6K32 - chains A and C of the 9 polymer chains in the assembly; structure by electron microscopy, 3.20 A resolution.

== Chain A ==
Name: RNA-dependent RNA polymerase
Organism: Cypovirus 1
UniProt: D0EZK6 (D0EZK6_CPVBM); residue numbers follow UniProt; this construct covers 5-1212
Chain sequence (1208 residues; row label = number of the first residue in the row):
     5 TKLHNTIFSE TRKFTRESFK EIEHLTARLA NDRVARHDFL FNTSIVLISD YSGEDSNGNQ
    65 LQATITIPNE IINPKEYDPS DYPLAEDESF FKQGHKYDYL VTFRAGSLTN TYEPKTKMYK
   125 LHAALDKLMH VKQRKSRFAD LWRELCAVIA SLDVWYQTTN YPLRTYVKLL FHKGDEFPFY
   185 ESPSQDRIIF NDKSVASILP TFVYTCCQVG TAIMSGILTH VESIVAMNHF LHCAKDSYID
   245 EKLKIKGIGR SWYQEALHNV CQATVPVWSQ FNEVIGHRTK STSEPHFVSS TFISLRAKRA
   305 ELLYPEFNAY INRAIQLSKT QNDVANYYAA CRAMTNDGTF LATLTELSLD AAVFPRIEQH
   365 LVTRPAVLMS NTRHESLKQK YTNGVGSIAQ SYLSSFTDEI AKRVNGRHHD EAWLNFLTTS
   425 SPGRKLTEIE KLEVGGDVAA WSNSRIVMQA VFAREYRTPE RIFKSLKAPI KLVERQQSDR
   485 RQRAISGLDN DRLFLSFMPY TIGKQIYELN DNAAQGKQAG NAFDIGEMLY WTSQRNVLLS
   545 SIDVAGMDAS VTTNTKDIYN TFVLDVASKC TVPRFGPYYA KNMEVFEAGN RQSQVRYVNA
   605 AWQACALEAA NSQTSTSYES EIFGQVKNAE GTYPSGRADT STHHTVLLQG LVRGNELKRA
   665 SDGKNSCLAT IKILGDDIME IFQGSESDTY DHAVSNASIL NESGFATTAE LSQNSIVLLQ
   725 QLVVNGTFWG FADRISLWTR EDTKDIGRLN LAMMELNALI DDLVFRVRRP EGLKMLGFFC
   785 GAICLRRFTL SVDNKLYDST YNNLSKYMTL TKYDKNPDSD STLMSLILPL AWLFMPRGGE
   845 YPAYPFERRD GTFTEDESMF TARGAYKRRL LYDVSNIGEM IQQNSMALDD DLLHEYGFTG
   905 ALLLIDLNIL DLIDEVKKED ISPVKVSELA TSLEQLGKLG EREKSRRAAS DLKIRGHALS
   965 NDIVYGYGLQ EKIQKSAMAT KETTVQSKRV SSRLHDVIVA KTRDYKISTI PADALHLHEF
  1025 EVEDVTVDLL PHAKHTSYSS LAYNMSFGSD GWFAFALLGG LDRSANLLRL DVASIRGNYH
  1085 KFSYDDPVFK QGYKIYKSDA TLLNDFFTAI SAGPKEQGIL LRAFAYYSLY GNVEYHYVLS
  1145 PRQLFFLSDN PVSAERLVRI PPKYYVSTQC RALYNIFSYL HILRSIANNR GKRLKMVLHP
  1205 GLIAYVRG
Ion coordination: Mg2+: Asp-547, Asp-680 (together with UTP)
Small-molecule neighbours:
  - A2M / diphosphate / 7-methylguanosine: Arg-37, Asp-144, Arg-147, Tyr-184, Glu-185, Ser-186, Pro-187, Ser-188, Gln-189, Arg-791, Thr-793, Leu-794, Ser-795, Leu-827, Thr-987
  - UTP (uridine 5'-triphosphate): Arg-479, Gln-481, Arg-484, Arg-485, Arg-487, Asp-547, Val-548, Ala-549, Gly-550, Met-551, Asp-552, Ser-639, Thr-644, Ser-645, His-648, Gly-679, Asp-680

== Chain C ==
Name: VP1
Organism: Cypovirus 1
UniProt: D3JWE6 (D3JWE6_CPVBM); numbering as in UniProt (aligned over 114-1333)
Chain sequence (1220 residues; numbered 114 to 1333; the number before each row is that of its first residue):
   114 VQSRTDVFNE QFANEALHPM TKVIFNGLDV NTEVQPLSDD FKQISDPKGY LTYSVKYEDQ
   174 FTKKDKLRAS EADDRIVGPT VNLFKYGAAV VNIDLNRDFF DTATGIDLTK GIPLVQDLLV
   234 PIGVTAGAEQ SAEYVSGLLM VLFKVMTDNR LVIVGETTTP MSNTLSTVVN NVLRTTYHNN
   294 VGVNPALLRD FTQVNWLNRD ITNMLQQAGT KYGLGLTETR LDYVRLVKTI VGHALNIDHF
   354 AASVLNINLR ALMEANVTAD DRIKALQAHS MISTQFHGPN QGALRPELAF DHDHIIRCLM
   414 LAAANYPRLE GIIVQINTGY VASANVIRPV SEKRYFPENL EQNQSAARLV SAVKARASEA
   474 DISSIHLAIA REVSPMFNVH ELKKIAESFE DPSSIVVVLE FILFALFFPT EFNRIKGDIQ
   534 NVLLLFFSRW YPVEYGIFIQ RGATYTINAA GEFEFSGRNE KWDQSLYLSE HFPALFSDVP
   594 LAGANTIIAI MRLFTPQGFL RTDDLAIAAN FPRASRNPQT YIPYTNQRGT VTNEFASRFR
   654 TIVATLANVV NERAVQDDMQ KATRSCTKQW LRHLETQFDN IAVAHTDHLS VVYATMSNFM
   714 LNFTNNFSGN HATFKPDQYV ITSPEGSYKP IIERQGETVD GLTIIDTSIV WPILCQCTYP
   774 LVRQSGKGVD AVSIMEEIVY PDPSTTLSQS LSVAQVLSKL TLPDAFINMI LSGGDSVVMR
   834 TYQTEADDDL DEGIRMTTYD QYLSHIRERL HITNVPDPIY ITGASTPDQI AASVQATHVA
   894 VVLYQSGVIN GSASTYLREN EVLVVMPDYY DVVSRFANAN LQMNNNRYHE SVLEIADIFD
   954 QADFIQTSDA VRQLRALMPT LSTSQIRHAI ERIAQITDVD STDYGKLTLR FLGTLTRSLK
  1014 MQNAQIRRIR PDGTVLRYDD QIDIEAFRWS RYFLDELRLR RLSVGLRLIT NPRIARRFDG
  1074 VRIMYLTDDD PDPDFVPDVP EGYVAVQYAH RLFSSSLANK RNRVTYTHPP TGMAYPSPTG
  1134 RPHVHMTINE RAGMSKLVAD NIIASVIKSN WVVDIHDIEY TAEVMTPSEG YTQHVDAESI
  1194 MTAPKGKLFH LQFMDGLLRP EPSAFDPPAS GEDMRLIYPL QPISVARSMR AIVNHNEVDR
  1254 PRGAVAPSSY EMDTGTLSRN GDLLYSPVAN GQVGIPKLEV DHISFSNVVS MMTANIRTGD
  1314 DMAVERVNPD DVRAINIRNA

== How chain A and chain C interact ==
Residue-residue contacts - 67 pairs, chain A then chain C:
  Ser-273(A) with Ser-471(C)
  Gln-274(A) with Lys-446(C), hydrogen bond (backbone-side chain); Ala-470(C); Ser-471(C), hydrogen bond (side chain-backbone); Gln-769(C), hydrogen bond
  Phe-275(A) with Lys-446(C); Tyr-448(C), hydrophobic; Glu-454(C); Lys-467(C)
  Ile-279(A) with Ser-471(C)
  Arg-368(A) with Phe-125(C)
  Pro-369(A) with Phe-125(C)
  Ala-370(A) with Phe-125(C); Ala-126(C), hydrophobic; Ala-129(C), hydrophobic
  Val-371(A) with Ala-126(C)
  Leu-372(A) with Ala-126(C)
  Lys-384(A) with Ala-129(C)
  Thr-386(A) with Phe-125(C); Ala-129(C)
  Tyr-396(A) with Asp-783(C), hydrogen bond (side chain-backbone); Ile-787(C)
  Ser-399(A) with Ile-787(C)
  Phe-400(A) with Asp-783(C); Ala-784(C); Val-785(C), hydrophobic
  Leu-513(A) with Ala-784(C)
  Asn-514(A) with Val-782(C); Asp-783(C), hydrogen bond (side chain-backbone); Ala-784(C)
  Asp-515(A) with Val-782(C)
  Glu-531(A) with Ser-444(C), hydrogen bond
  Tyr-534(A) with Ile-475(C)
  Trp-535(A) with Val-443(C); Ser-444(C), hydrogen bond
  Gln-538(A) with Ile-475(C)
  Ala-592(A) with Glu-123(C)
  Gly-593(A) with Glu-123(C), hydrogen bond (backbone-side chain)
  Asn-594(A) with Arg-117(C), hydrogen bond (backbone-side chain)
  Arg-595(A) with Arg-117(C)
  Arg-657(A) with Arg-776(C)
  Glu-660(A) with Arg-441(C), salt bridge; Arg-776(C), salt bridge
  Leu-661(A) with Met-788(C), hydrophobic
  Ala-664(A) with Asn-438(C); Glu-789(C); Glu-790(C); Val-792(C)
  Ser-665(A) with Glu-790(C)
  Gly-667(A) with Val-792(C)
  Lys-668(A) with Val-792(C)
  Asn-669(A) with Ala-435(C), hydrogen bond (side chain-backbone); Ser-436(C); Asn-438(C)
  Ser-670(A) with Asn-438(C), hydrogen bond; Arg-441(C), hydrogen bond
  Leu-672(A) with Arg-441(C)
  Thr-674(A) with Ser-444(C), hydrogen bond
  Gln-687(A) with Ile-475(C); Ser-476(C), hydrogen bond
  Asp-692(A) with Ala-435(C)
  Arg-1067(A) with Glu-454(C)
  Ser-1068(A) with Glu-454(C); Gln-455(C), hydrogen bond (backbone-side chain)
  Leu-1072(A) with Gln-455(C)
  Arg-1126(A) with Asn-452(C)
  Leu-1133(A) with Gln-457(C)
Interface residues without a listed pair, chain A (50 interface residues in all): Tyr-385, Ser-395, Glu-403, Cys-671, Ala-673, Leu-1071, Tyr-1130
Interface residues without a listed pair, chain C (39 interface residues in all): Asn-127, Leu-130, Pro-442, Phe-449, Glu-472, Ile-791

== In short ==
50 residues of chain A face 39 of chain C across their interface; the contacts include 15 hydrogen bonds and 2
salt bridges. Polar contacts include Glu-660(A)/Arg-441(C), Glu-660(A)/Arg-776(C) and Gln-274(A)/Lys-446(C).
Ligands of chain A: A2M / diphosphate / 7-methylguanosine and UTP.
Chain A is RNA-dependent RNA polymerase and chain C is VP1, both from Cypovirus 1; the structure, RdRp
complex, was determined by electron microscopy.
